5ZWN - chains P and d of the 20 polymer chains in the assembly; structure by electron microscopy, 3.40 A resolution.

[Chain P]
Molecule: U1 snRNA
Organism: Saccharomyces cerevisiae S288c
Sequence (568 nucleotides; numbered 1 to 568; the number before each row is that of its first residue):
     1 AUACUUACCU UAAGAUAUCA GAGGAGAUCA AGAAGUCCUA CUGAUCAAAC AUGCGCUUCC
    61 AAUAGUAGAA GGACGUUAAG CAUUUAUCAU UGAACUAUAA UUGUUCAUUG AAGUCAUUGA
   121 UGCAAACUCC UUGGUCACAC ACACAUACGG CGCGGAAGGC GUGUUUGCUG ACGUUUCCAU
   181 UCCCUUGUUU CAAUCAUUGG UUAAUCCCUU GAUUCCUUUG GGGAUUUUUG GGUUAAACUG
   241 AUUUUUGGGG CCCUUUGUUU CUUCUGCCUG GAGAAGUUUG ACACCAAAUU CAAAUUGGUG
   301 UUAGGGGAGC UGGGGCCUUU CAAAAGAGAG CUUUGUAGAG GCAUUCUUUU UGACUACUUU
   361 UCUCUAGCGU GCCAUUUUAG UUUUUGACGG CAGAUUCGAA UGAACUUAAG UUUAUGAUGA
   421 AGGUAUGGCU GUUGAGAUUA UUUGGUCGGG AUUGUAGUUU GAAGAUGUGC UCUUUUGAGC
   481 AGUCUCAACU UUGCUCGUUC CCGUUAUGGG AAAAAUUUUG GAAGGUCUUG GUAGGAACGG
   541 GUGGAUCUUA UAAUUUUUGA UUUAUUUU
Not modelled in the structure: 26-32, 98-102, 145-148, 210-227, 328-329, 363-366, 389-392, 407-408, 422-430, 448-449, 469-480, 497-512, 566-568

[Chain d]
Molecule: Small nuclear ribonucleoprotein Sm D3
Organism: Saccharomyces cerevisiae S288c
UniProt: P43321 (SMD3_YEAST); residues 1-101 here = UniProt positions 1-101
Sequence (101 residues; each row starts with the number of its first residue):
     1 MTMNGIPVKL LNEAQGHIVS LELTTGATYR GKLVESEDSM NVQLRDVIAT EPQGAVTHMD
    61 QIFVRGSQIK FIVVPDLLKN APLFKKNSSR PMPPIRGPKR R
Not modelled in the structure: 1-4, 97-101

[How chain P and chain d interact]
Pairs across the interface - 17 pairs, chain P then chain d:
  U10(P) - Arg96(d)  base contact
  U114(P) - Gln53(d)  base contact
  U114(P) - Gly54(d)  base contact
  U114(P) - Ala55(d)  sugar contact
  U114(P) - Val56(d)  sugar contact
  G300(P) - Lys85(d)  phosphate contact
  G541(P) - Ile95(d)  base contact
  U542(P) - Met92(d)  sugar contact
  U542(P) - Pro93(d)  sugar contact
  G544(P) - Arg90(d)  sugar contact
  U554(P) - Arg65(d)  sugar contact
  U555(P) - Ser39(d)  base contact
  U555(P) - Asn41(d)  base contact
  U555(P) - Arg65(d)  phosphate contact
  U555(P) - Gly66(d)  base contact
  U555(P) - Ser67(d)  base contact
  U556(P) - Met40(d)  base contact
Interface residues without a listed pair, chain P (14 interface residues in all): C9, A171, C172, G540, G543
Interface residues without a listed pair, chain d (17 interface residues in all): Val8

[Overview]
14 residues of chain P and 17 residues of chain d are in contact.
Chain P is U1 snRNA and chain d is Small nuclear ribonucleoprotein Sm D3, both from Saccharomyces cerevisiae
S288c; the structure, Cryo-EM structure of the yeast pre-B complex at an average resolution of 3.3 angstrom
(Part II ..., was determined by electron microscopy together with 5ZWM and 5ZWO from the same study.
